Entry 2BE1 (X-ray diffraction, 2.98 A resolution); this record covers chains B and D of the 3 polymer chains in the assembly.

[Chain B]
Molecule: Serine/threonine-protein kinase/endoribonuclease IRE1
Source organism: Saccharomyces cerevisiae
Notes: fragment: residues 111-449, Lumenal domain
Reference sequence: P32361 (IRE1_YEAST); residue numbers follow UniProt; this construct covers 111-449
Sequence (339 residues; each row starts with the number of its first residue):
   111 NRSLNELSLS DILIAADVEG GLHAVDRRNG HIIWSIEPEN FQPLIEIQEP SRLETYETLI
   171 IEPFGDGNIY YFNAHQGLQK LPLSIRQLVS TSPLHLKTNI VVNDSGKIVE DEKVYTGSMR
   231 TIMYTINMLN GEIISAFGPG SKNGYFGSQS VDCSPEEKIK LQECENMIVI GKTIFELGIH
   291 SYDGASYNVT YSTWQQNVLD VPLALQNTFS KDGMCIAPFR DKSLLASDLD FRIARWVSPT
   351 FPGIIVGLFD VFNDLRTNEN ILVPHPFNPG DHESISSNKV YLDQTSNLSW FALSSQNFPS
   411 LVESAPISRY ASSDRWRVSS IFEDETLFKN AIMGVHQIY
Not modelled in the structure: 210-219, 255-274, 380-387
UniProt features mapped onto this chain:
  - glycosylation (N-linked (GlcNAc...) asparagine): N111, N213, N298, N397
  - mutagenesis: T226 (T226W: Decreases activation of the unfolded protein response), M229 (M229A: Decreases activation of the unfolded protein response), F247 (F247A: Decreases activation of the unfolded protein response), F285 (F285A: Decreases activation of the unfolded protein response), Y301 (Y301A: Decreases activation of the unfolded protein response), W426 (W426A: Decreases activation of the unfolded protein response)
What the authors report for this chain:
  - mutagenesis - T226W/F247A, M229A, M229A/F285A/Y301A, F247A, F285A, Y301A, W426A: decreased signaling
  - mutagenesis - F247A, W426A: unchanged expression
  - mutagenesis - F174A, D176A, K190A, R196A, L204A, K223A, F377A: unchanged signaling
  - mutagenesis - T226W/F247A: unchanged stability

[Chain D]
Molecule: peptide
Sequence (8 residues; each row starts with the number of its first residue):
    19 VVVVVVVV

[Interface between chain B and chain D]
Residue-residue contacts (4):
  L339(B) - V22(D)
  L339(B) - V23(D)  hydrophobic
  D340(B) - V22(D)  hydrogen bond (side chain-backbone)
  P379(B) - V24(D)  hydrophobic
Other interface residues (no listed pair), chain B (6 interface residues in all): F319, D322, G323
Other interface residues (no listed pair), chain D (4 interface residues in all): V21

[In short]
6 residues of chain B face 4 of chain D across their interface; the contacts include 1 hydrogen bond. The
hydrogen-bonded pair is D340(B)-V22(D). From the paper: T226W/F247A, M229A and M229A/F285A/Y301A of chain B,
among others, reduce signaling; F174A, D176A and K190A of chain B, among others, leave signaling unchanged; 14
substitutions were tested in all.
Chain B is Serine/threonine-protein kinase/endoribonuclease IRE1 (Saccharomyces cerevisiae) and chain D is
peptide; the structure, Structure of the compact lumenal domain of yeast Ire1, was determined by X-ray
diffraction.
